5UAN - chains A and F of the 6 polymer chains in the assembly; structure by X-ray diffraction, 3.51 A resolution.

[Chain A]
Molecule: Retinoic acid receptor RXR-alpha
From: Homo sapiens
UniProt: P19793 (RXRA_HUMAN); residue numbers follow UniProt; this construct covers 98-462
Sequence (365 residues; row label = number of the first residue in the row):
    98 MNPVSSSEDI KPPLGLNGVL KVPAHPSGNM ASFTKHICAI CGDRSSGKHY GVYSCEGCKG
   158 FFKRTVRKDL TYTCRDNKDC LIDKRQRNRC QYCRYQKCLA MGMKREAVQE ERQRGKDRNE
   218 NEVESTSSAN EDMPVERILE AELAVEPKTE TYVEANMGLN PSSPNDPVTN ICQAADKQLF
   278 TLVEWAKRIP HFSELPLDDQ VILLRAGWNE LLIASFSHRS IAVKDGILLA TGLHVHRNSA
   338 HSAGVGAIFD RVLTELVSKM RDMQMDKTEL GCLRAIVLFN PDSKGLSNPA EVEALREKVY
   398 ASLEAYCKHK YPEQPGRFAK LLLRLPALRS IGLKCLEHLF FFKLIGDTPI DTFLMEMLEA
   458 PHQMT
Disordered / not traced: 98-132, 167-176, 186, 210-225, 244-263, 458-462
Metal / ion sites: Zn2+ site 1: Cys-135, Cys-138, Cys-152, Cys-155; Zn2+ site 2: Cys-177, Cys-187
Residues lining bound ligands: (9cis)-retinoic acid (9CR): Ile-268, Cys-269, Ala-271, Ala-272, Gln-275, Trp-305, Asn-306, Leu-309, Ile-310, Phe-313, Arg-316, Leu-325, Leu-326, Ala-327, Val-342, Ile-345, Cys-432, His-435, Leu-436
Curated features (UniProtKB/Swiss-Prot):
  - DNA-binding region: Cys-135 to Met-200 (Nuclear receptor)
  - zinc finger (NR C4-type): Cys-135 to Cys-155, Cys-171 to Cys-195
  - region: Lys-160 to Lys-165 (Nuclear localization signal), Lys-201 to Ser-224 (Hinge), Arg-348 to Gly-368 (Required for nuclear export)
  - binding site (Zn(2+)): Cys-135, Cys-138, Cys-152, Cys-155, Cys-171, Cys-177, Cys-187, Cys-190
  - binding site (9-cis-retinoate): Arg-316, Ala-327
  - binding site (all-trans-retinoate): Arg-316, Ala-327
  - modified residue: Ser-129 (Phosphoserine), Lys-145 (N6-acetyllysine), Ser-259 (Phosphoserine), Ser-260 (Phosphoserine)
  - cross-link: Lys-108 (Glycyl lysine isopeptide (Lys-Gly) (interchain with G-Cter in SUMO))
  - mutagenesis: His-133 to Lys-156 (Abolishes acetylation by EP300), Lys-145 (K145R: Abolishes acetylation by EP300, DNA binding and transcriptional activity. Impairs interaction with EP300), Phe-158 to Phe-159 (Abolishes nuclear export), Lys-160 to Lys-165 (Abolishes nuclear localization and transcriptional activity), Gln-206 to Asn-216 (No impact on acetylation by EP300), Val-280 (V280A: Abolished ubiquitination and degradation by UBR5), Glu-352 to Thr-462 (No impact on acetylation by EP300), Met-357 to Met-360 (Abolishes nuclear export), Leu-418 to Leu-430 (Abolishes nuclear localization), Glu-434 (E434N/Q/K/A: As a heterodimer with NR1H4, impairs interaction with coactivator NCOA1. Impairs transcriptional activity)

[Chain F]
Molecule: 17-nt DNA strand
Sequence (17 nucleotides; each row starts with the number of its first residue):
     1 GCTGACCTTT GACCTAG

[Chain A / chain F interface]
Pairs across the interface (11):
  Glu-153(A) / DA5(F)  base contact
  Glu-153(A) / DC6(F)  hydrogen bond to the base
  Gly-154(A) / DG4(F)  phosphate contact
  Phe-158(A) / DT3(F)  phosphate contact
  Arg-161(A) / DT3(F)  salt bridge to the phosphate
  Arg-161(A) / DG4(F)  hydrogen bond to the base
  Arg-184(A) / DG4(F)  salt bridge to the phosphate
  Arg-184(A) / DA5(F)  salt bridge to the phosphate
  Asn-185(A) / DT3(F)  phosphate contact
  Asn-185(A) / DG4(F)  hydrogen bond to the phosphate
  Arg-191(A) / DG4(F)  salt bridge to the phosphate
Interface residues without a listed pair, chain A (9 interface residues in all): Asp-140, Lys-165
Interface residues without a listed pair, chain F (5 interface residues in all): DC2

[In short]
The interface between chain A and chain F involves 9 residues on one side and 5 on the other; the contacts
include 3 hydrogen bonds and 4 salt bridges. Polar contacts include Glu-153(A)/DC6(F), Arg-161(A)/DG4(F) and
Asn-185(A)/DG4(F). Bound to chain A: (9cis)-retinoic acid.
Chain A is Retinoic acid receptor RXR-alpha (Homo sapiens) and chain F is a 17-nt DNA strand; the structure,
Crystal structure of multi-domain RAR-beta-RXR-alpha heterodimer on DNA, was determined by X-ray diffraction.
